Entry 6JP3 (X-ray diffraction, 1.66 A resolution); this record covers chains A and C of the 4 polymer chains in the assembly.

[Chain A]
Protein: HLA class I histocompatibility antigen, A-11 alpha chain
Organism: Homo sapiens
Reference sequence: P13746 (1A11_HUMAN); residues 1-275 here correspond to UniProt positions 25-299 (UniProt number = residue number + 24)
Chain sequence (275 residues; each row starts with the number of its first residue):
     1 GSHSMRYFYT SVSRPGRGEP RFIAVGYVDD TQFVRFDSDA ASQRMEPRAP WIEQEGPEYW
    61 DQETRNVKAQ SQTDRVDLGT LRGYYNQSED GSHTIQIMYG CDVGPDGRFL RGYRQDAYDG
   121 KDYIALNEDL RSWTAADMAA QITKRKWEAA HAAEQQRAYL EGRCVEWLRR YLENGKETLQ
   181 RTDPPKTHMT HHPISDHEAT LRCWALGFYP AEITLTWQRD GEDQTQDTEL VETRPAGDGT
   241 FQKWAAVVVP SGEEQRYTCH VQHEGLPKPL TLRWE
Disordered / not traced: 275
Disulfide bonds: Cys-101/Cys-164, Cys-203/Cys-259

[Chain C]
Protein: Ala-thr-ile-gly-thr
Chain sequence (5 residues; row label = number of the first residue in the row):
     1 ATIGT

[How chain A and chain C interact]
Pairs across the interface - 23 pairs, chain A then chain C:
  Met-5(A) with Ala-1(C)
  Tyr-7(A) with Ala-1(C), hydrogen bond (side chain-backbone); Thr-2(C), hydrogen bond (side chain-backbone)
  Tyr-9(A) with Thr-2(C)
  Met-45(A) with Thr-2(C)
  Gln-62(A) with Thr-5(C), hydrogen bond
  Glu-63(A) with Ala-1(C); Thr-2(C), hydrogen bond
  Asn-66(A) with Thr-2(C), hydrogen bond; Ile-3(C), hydrogen bond (side chain-backbone); Gly-4(C); Thr-5(C), hydrogen bond
  Tyr-99(A) with Thr-2(C); Ile-3(C), hydrogen bond (side chain-backbone)
  Gln-156(A) with Ile-3(C)
  Tyr-159(A) with Ala-1(C), hydrogen bond (side chain-backbone); Thr-2(C); Ile-3(C)
  Arg-163(A) with Ala-1(C); Thr-2(C), hydrogen bond (side chain-backbone); Thr-5(C)
  Trp-167(A) with Ala-1(C), hydrophobic
  Tyr-171(A) with Ala-1(C), hydrogen bond (side chain-backbone)
Interface residues without a listed pair, chain A (16 interface residues in all): Tyr-59, Val-67, Gln-155
From the paper, about this interface:
  - residue pairs: Asn-66(A)/Thr-5(C) (hydrogen bond)

[In short]
16 residues of chain A and 5 residues of chain C are in contact; the contacts include 11 hydrogen bonds. Among
the polar pairs are Tyr-7(A)/Ala-1(C), Tyr-7(A)/Thr-2(C) and Gln-62(A)/Thr-5(C). The authors report a hydrogen
bond between Asn-66(A) and Thr-5(C).
Here chain A is HLA class I histocompatibility antigen, A-11 alpha chain (Homo sapiens) and chain C is
Ala-thr-ile-gly-thr. Entry 6JP3 (Crystal structure of peptide in complex with HLA-A1101) was determined by
X-ray diffraction together with 6JOZ from the same study.
